PDB entry 6XVG | X-ray diffraction, 2.10 A resolution | chain A

# Chain A
Protein: NAD-dependent protein deacetylase sirtuin-6
Organism: Homo sapiens
Notes: EC 2.3.1.286
UniProt: Q8N6T7 (SIR6_HUMAN); residues 3-318 here = UniProt positions 3-318
Sequence (316 residues; numbered 3 to 318; the number before each row is that of its first residue):
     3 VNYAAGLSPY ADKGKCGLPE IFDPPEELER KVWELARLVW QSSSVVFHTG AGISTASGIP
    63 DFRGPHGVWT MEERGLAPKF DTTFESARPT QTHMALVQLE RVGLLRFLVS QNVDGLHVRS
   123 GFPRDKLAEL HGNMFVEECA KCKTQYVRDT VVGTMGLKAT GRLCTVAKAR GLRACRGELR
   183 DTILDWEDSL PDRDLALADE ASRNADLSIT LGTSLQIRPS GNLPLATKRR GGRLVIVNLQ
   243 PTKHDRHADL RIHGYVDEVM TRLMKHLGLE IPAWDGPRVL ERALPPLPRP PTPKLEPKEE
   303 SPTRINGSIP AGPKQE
Unresolved in the structure: 3-13, 170-176, 299-318
Swiss-Prot annotation at these positions:
  - active site: His133 (Proton acceptor)
  - binding site (NAD(+)): Ala53, Thr57, Phe64, Arg65, Trp71, Gln113, His133, Gly214, Ser216, Asn240, Gln242, Val258
  - binding site (Zn(2+)): Cys141, Cys144, Cys166, Cys177
  - site: Cys18 (Formation of an covalent adduct with nitro-fatty acid activators)
  - modified residue: Ser10 (Phosphoserine), Lys33 (N6-acetyllysine), Thr294 (Phosphothreonine), Ser303 (Phosphoserine)
  - cross-link: Lys170 (Glycyl lysine isopeptide (Lys-Gly) (interchain with G-Cter in ubiquitin))
  - natural variant: Asp25 (D25N: Found in non-small cell lung cancer), Glu36 (E36V: Found in kidney cancer), Ser46 (S46N: Does not affect histone deacetylase activity), Asp63 (D63H: Found in a family presenting with four cases of perinatal lethality caused by severe neurodevelopmental and cardiac anomalies; uncertain significance; D63Y: Found in non-small cell lung cancer), Ala89 (A89S: Found in non-small cell lung cancer), Asp116 (D116N: Found in non-small cell lung cancer), Thr263 (T263P: Found in cervical cancer), Pro274 (P274L: Found in melanoma)
  - mutagenesis: Ser10 (S10A: Abolishes ability to promote DNA repair and recruit PARP1 to double-strand breaks (DSBs); S10E: Mimics phosphorylation ...), Ala13 (A13W: Increased protein-lysine demyristoylase activity), Lys15 (K15R: Does not affect acetylation level), Lys17 (K17R: Does not affect acetylation level), Lys33 (K33Q: Mimics acetylation, leading to impaired ability to recognize and bind double-strand breaks (DSBs) sites; K33R: Decreased acetylation level), Ser45 (S45A: In AAA mutant; strongly decreased nucleosome-binding; when associated with 206-A--A-208), Ser56 (S56Y: Abolished NAD-dependent protein deacetylase, defatty-acylase and mono-ADP-ribosyltransferase activities), Gly60 (G60A: Does not affect the NAD-dependent protein defatty-acylase activity. Abolished NAD-dependent protein deacetylase and mono-ADP-ribosyltransferase activities), Arg65 (R65A: Does not affect the mono-ADP-ribosyltransferase activity. Abolished NAD-dependent protein deacetylase and defatty-acylase activities), Phe82 (F82A/E: Reduced MDL-800 and MDL-801 compounds-binding), Phe86 (F86E: Strongly reduced MDL-800 and MDL-801 compounds-binding; F86Q: Slightly reduced MDL-800 and MDL-801 compounds-binding), His133 (H133Y: Abolished NAD-dependent protein deacetylase, deacylase and mono-ADP-ribosyltransferase activities. Impaired ability to recognize and bind double-strand breaks (DSBs) sites), 6 further mutagenesis entries in UniProt
Metal / ion sites: Zn2+: Cys141, Cys144, Cys166, Cys177
Small-molecule neighbours:
  - 8L9 (5-[[3,5-bis(chloranyl)phenyl]sulfonylamino]-2-[(5-bromanyl-4-fluoranyl-2-methyl-phenyl)sulfamoyl]benzoic acid): Ile61, Pro62, Phe64, Val70, Trp71, Pro80, Phe82, Phe86, Val115, Met136, Met157, Ile185, Trp188
  - Adenosine-5-Diphosphoribose (AR6; [(2R,3S,4R,5R)-5-(6-aminopurin-9-yl)-3,4-dihydroxy-oxolan-2-yl]methyl [hydroxy-[[(2R,3S,4R,5S)-3,4,5-trihydroxyoxolan-2-yl]methoxy]phosphoryl] hydrogen phosphate): Glu22, Gly52, Ala53, Gly54, Thr57, Asp63, Phe64, Arg65, Gly66, Trp71, Gln113, Asn114, His133, Gly214, Thr215, Ser216, Leu217, Ile219, Asn240, Leu241, Gln242, Gly256, Tyr257, Val258

# Overview
Chain A binds Adenosine-5-Diphosphoribose and compound 8L9. The Zn2+ site is built by Cys141, Cys144, Cys166
and Cys177. Curated annotation (UniProt) lists active-site residue His133, 12 NAD+-binding residues, 4
Zn2+-binding residues and 24 mutagenesis sites.
Chain A is NAD-dependent protein deacetylase sirtuin-6 (Homo sapiens); the structure, Human Sirt6 3-318 in
complex with ADP-ribose and the activator MDL-801, was determined by X-ray diffraction (same publication as
6XUY, 6XV1 and 6XV6).
